Entry 7MLJ (X-ray diffraction, 3.75 A resolution); this record covers chains D and H of the 9 polymer chains in the assembly.

Chain D:
Molecule: DNA-directed RNA polymerase subunit beta'
Organism: Thermus thermophilus (strain HB8 / ATCC 27634 / DSM 579)
Notes: EC 2.7.7.6
Reference sequence: Q8RQE8 (RPOC_THET8); residues 1-1524 here = UniProt positions 1-1524
Sequence (1524 residues; row label = number of the first residue in the row):
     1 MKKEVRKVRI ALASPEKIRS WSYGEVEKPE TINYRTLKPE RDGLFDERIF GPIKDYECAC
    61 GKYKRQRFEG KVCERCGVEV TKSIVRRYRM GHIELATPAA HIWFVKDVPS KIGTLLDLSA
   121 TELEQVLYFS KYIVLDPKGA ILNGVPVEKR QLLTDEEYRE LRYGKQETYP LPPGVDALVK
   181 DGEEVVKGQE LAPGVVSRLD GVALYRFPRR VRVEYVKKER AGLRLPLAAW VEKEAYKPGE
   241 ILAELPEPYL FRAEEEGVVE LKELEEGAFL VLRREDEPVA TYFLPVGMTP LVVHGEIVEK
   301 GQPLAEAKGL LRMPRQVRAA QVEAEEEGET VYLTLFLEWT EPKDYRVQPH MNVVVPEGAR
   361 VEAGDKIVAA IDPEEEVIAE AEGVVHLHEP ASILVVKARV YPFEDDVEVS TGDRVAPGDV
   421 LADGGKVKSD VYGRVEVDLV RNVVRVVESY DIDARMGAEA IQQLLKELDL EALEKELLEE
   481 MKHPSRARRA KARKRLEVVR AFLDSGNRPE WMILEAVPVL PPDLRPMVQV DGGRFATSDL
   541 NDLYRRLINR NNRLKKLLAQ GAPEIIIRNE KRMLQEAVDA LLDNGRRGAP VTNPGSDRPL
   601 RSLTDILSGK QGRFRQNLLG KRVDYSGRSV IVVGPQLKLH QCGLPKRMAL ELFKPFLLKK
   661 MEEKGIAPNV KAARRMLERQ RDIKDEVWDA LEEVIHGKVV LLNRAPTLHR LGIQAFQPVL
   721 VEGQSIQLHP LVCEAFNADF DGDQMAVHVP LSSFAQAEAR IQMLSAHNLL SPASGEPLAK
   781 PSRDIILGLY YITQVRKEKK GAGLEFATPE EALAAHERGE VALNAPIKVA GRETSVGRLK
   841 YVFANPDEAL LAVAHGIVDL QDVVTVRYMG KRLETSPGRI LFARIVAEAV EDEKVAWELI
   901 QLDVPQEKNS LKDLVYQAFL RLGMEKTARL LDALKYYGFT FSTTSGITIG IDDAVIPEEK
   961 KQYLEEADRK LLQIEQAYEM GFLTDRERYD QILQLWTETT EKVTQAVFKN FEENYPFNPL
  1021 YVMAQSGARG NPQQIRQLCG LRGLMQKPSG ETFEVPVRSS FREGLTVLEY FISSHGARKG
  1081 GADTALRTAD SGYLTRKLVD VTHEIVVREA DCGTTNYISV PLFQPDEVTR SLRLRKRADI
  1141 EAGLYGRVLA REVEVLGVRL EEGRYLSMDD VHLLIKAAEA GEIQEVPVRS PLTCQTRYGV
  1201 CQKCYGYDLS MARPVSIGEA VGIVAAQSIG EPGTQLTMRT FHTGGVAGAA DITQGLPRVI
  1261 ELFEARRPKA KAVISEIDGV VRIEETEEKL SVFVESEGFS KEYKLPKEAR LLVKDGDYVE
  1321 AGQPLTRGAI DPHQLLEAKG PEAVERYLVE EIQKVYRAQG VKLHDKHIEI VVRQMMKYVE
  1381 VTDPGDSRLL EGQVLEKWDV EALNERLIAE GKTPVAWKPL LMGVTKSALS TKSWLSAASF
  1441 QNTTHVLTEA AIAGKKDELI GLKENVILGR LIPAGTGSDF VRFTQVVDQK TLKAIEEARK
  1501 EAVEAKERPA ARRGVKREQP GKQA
Not modelled in the structure: 1-2, 1238-1251, 1503-1524
Ion coordination: Zn2+ site 1: Cys58, Cys60, Cys73, Cys76; Mg2+ site 1: Asp739, Asp741, Asp743 (shared with 1 residue of chain I); Mg2+ site 2 near Lys840 (its only coordinating residue here); Mg2+ site 3: Trp897, Ile900; Zn2+ site 2: Cys1112, Cys1194, Cys1201, Cys1204

Chain H:
Molecule: 27-nt DNA strand
Sequence (27 nucleotides; row label = number of the first residue in the row):
     1 TATAATGGGA GCTGGCACGG ATGCAGG
Not modelled in the structure: 24-27

Interface between chain D and chain H:
Residue-residue contacts - 5 pairs, chain D then chain H:
  Pro109(D) - DT22(H)  sugar contact
  Lys494(D) - DT22(H)  salt bridge to the phosphate
  Pro590(D) - DT13(H)  base contact
  Arg1266(D) - DG19(H)  sugar contact
  Lys1426(D) - DA21(H)  salt bridge to the phosphate
Interface residues without a listed pair, chain D (8 interface residues in all): Val108, Ala120, Lys491
Interface residues without a listed pair, chain H (5 interface residues in all): DG23

Overview:
8 residues of chain D and 5 residues of chain H are in contact; the contacts include 2 salt bridges. Polar
pairs include Lys494(D)-DT22(H) and Lys1426(D)-DA21(H). The Zn2+ site 1 is built by Cys58(D), Cys60(D),
Cys73(D) and Cys76(D).
Chain D is DNA-directed RNA polymerase subunit beta' (Thermus thermophilus (strain HB8 / ATCC 27634 / DSM
579)) and chain H is a 27-nt DNA strand; the structure, Crystal structure of Thermus thermophilus reiterative
transcription complex with 4nt oligo-G RNA, was determined by X-ray diffraction together with 7MLB, 7MLI and
7RDQ from the same study.
